PDB entry 1NIK | X-ray diffraction, 4.10 A resolution (low resolution: residue-level contacts below are approximate; hydrogen-bond / salt-bridge calls are withheld) | chains A and K of the 12 polymer chains in the assembly

== Chain A ==
Name: RPB1
Source organism: Saccharomyces cerevisiae
Notes: EC 2.7.7.6
Reference sequence: P04050 (RPB1_YEAST); numbering as in UniProt (aligned over 1-1733)
Chain sequence (1733 residues; row label = number of the first residue in the row):
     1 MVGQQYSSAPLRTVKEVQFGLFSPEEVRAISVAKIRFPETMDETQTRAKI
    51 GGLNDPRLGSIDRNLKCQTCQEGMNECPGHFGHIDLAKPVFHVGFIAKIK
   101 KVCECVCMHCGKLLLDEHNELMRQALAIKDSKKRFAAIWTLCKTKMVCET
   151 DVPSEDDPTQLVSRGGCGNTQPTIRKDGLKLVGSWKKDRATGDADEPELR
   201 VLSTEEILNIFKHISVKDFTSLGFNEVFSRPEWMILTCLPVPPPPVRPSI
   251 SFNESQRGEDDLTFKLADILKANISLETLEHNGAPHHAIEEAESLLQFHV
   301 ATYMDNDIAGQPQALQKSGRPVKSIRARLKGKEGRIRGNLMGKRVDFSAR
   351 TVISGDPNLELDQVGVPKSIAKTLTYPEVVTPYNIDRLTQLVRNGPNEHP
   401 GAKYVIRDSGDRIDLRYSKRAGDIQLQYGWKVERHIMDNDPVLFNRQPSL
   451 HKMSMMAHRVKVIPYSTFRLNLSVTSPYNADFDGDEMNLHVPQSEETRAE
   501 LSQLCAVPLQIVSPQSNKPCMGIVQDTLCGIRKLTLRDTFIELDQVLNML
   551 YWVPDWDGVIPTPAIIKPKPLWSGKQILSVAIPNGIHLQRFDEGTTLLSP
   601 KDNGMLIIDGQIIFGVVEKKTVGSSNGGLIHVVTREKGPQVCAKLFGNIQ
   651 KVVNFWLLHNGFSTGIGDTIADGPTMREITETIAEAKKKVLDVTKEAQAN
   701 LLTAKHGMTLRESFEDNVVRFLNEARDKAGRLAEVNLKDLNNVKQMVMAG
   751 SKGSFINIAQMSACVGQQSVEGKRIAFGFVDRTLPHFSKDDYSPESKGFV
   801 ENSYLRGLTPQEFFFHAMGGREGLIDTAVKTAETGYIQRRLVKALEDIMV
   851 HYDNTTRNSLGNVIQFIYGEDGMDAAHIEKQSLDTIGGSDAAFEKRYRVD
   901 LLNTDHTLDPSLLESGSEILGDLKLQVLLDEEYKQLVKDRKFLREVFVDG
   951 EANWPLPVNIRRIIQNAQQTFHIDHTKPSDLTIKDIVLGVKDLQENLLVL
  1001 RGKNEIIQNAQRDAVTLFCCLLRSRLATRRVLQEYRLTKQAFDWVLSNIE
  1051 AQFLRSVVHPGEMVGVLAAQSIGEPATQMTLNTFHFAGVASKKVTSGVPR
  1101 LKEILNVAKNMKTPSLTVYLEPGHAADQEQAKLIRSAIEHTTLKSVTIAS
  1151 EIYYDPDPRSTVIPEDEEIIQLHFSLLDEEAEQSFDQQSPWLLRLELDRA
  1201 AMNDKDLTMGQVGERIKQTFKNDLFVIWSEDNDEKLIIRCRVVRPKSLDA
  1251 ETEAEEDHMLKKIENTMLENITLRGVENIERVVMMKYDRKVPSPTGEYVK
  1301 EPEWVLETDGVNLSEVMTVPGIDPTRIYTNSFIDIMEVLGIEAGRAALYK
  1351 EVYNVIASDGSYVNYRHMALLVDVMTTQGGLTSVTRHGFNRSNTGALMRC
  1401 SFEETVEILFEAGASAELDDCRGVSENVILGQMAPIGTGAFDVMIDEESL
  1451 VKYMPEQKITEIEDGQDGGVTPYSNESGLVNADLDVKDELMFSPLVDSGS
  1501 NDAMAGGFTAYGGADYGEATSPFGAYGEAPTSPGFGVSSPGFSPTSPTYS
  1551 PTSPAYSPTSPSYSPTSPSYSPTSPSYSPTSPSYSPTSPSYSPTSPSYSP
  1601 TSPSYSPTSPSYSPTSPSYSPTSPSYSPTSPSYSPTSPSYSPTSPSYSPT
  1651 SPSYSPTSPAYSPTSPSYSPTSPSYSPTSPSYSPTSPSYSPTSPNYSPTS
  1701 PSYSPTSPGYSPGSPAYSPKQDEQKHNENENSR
Not modelled in the structure: 1, 155-160, 187-198, 250-258, 315-320, 1082-1091, 1177-1186, 1244-1253, 1453-1733
Ion coordination: Zn2+ site 1: Cys67, Cys70, His80; Zn2+ site 2: Cys110, Cys167
Swiss-Prot annotation at these positions:
  - region: Pro248 to Asp260 (Lid loop), Asn306 to Lys323 (Rudder loop), Pro810 to Glu822 (Bridging helix)
  - binding site (Zn(2+)): Cys67, Cys70, Cys77, His80, Cys107, Cys110, Cys148, Cys167
  - binding site (Mg(2+)): Asp481, Asp483, Asp485
  - modified residue: Thr1471 (Phosphothreonine)
  - cross-link (Glycyl lysine isopeptide (Lys-Gly)): Lys695 (interchain with G-Cter in ubiquitin), Lys1246 (interchain with G-Cter in ubiquitin), Lys1350 (interchain with G-Cter in ubiquitin)

== Chain K ==
Name: DNA-directed RNA polymerase II, chain RPB11
Source organism: Saccharomyces cerevisiae
Notes: EC 2.7.7.6
Reference sequence: P38902 (RPB11_YEAST); residue numbers follow UniProt; this construct covers 1-120
Chain sequence (120 residues; each row starts with the number of its first residue):
     1 MNAPDRFELFLLGEGESKLKIDPDTKAPNAVVITFEKEDHTLGNLIRAEL
    51 LNDRKVLFAAYKVEHPFFARFKLRIQTTEGYDPKDALKNACNSIINKLGA
   101 LKTNFETEWNLQTLAADDAF
Not modelled in the structure: 115-120

== Interface between chain A and chain K ==
Contacting residue pairs - 36 pairs, chain A then chain K:
  Asp356(A) - His65(K)
  Asn358(A) - Glu64(K)
  Asn358(A) - His65(K)
  Asn358(A) - Pro66(K)
  Pro367(A) - Asn2(K)
  Lys368(A) - Asn2(K)
  Ser369(A) - Asn2(K)
  Ile463(A) - Phe67(K)
  Pro464(A) - Asn2(K)
  Pro464(A) - Pro4(K)
  Pro464(A) - Phe67(K)
  Pro464(A) - Phe68(K)
  Tyr465(A) - Asn2(K)
  Tyr465(A) - Pro4(K)
  Tyr465(A) - Phe67(K)
  Ser466(A) - Asn2(K)
  Arg469(A) - Phe67(K)
  Leu547(A) - Phe58(K)
  Leu547(A) - Ala59(K)
  Leu547(A) - Ala60(K)
  Asn548(A) - Arg47(K)
  Asn548(A) - Ala60(K)
  Asn548(A) - Tyr61(K)
  Tyr551(A) - Val32(K)
  Tyr551(A) - Phe58(K)
  Tyr551(A) - Ala60(K)
  Tyr551(A) - Lys62(K)
  Tyr551(A) - Lys72(K)
  Tyr551(A) - Arg74(K)
  Trp552(A) - Lys62(K)
  Trp552(A) - Val63(K)
  Trp556(A) - Lys26(K)
  Trp556(A) - Phe58(K)
  Trp556(A) - Arg74(K)
  Ile560(A) - Leu57(K)
  Ile560(A) - Phe58(K)
Other interface residues (no listed pair), chain A (20 interface residues in all): Asp544, Asp555, Asp557, Gly558
Other interface residues (no listed pair), chain K (22 interface residues in all): Met1, Ala3, Leu51

== Summary ==
Chain A and chain K form an interface of 20 and 22 residues respectively. Cys67(A), Cys70(A) and His80(A) form
the Zn2+ site 1. Cys110(A) and Cys167(A) coordinate Zn2+ site 2. Curated annotation (UniProt) lists 8
Zn2+-binding residues and 3 Mg2+-binding residues on chain A.
Chain A is RPB1 and chain K is DNA-directed RNA polymerase II, chain RPB11, both from Saccharomyces
cerevisiae; the structure, Wild Type RNA Polymerase II, was determined by X-ray diffraction.
